6GMD - chain A; structure by X-ray diffraction, 1.66 A resolution.

[Chain A]
Name: Casein kinase II subunit alpha
Organism: Homo sapiens
Notes: EC 2.7.11.1; fragment: residues 2-329 and N-terminal extension GSMDIEFDDDADDDGSGSGSGSGS
UniProtKB: P68400 (CSK21_HUMAN); numbering as in UniProt (aligned over 2-329)
Sequence (352 residues; each row starts with the number of its first residue; numbers below 1 keep their minus sign (Gly-22 is residue -22)):
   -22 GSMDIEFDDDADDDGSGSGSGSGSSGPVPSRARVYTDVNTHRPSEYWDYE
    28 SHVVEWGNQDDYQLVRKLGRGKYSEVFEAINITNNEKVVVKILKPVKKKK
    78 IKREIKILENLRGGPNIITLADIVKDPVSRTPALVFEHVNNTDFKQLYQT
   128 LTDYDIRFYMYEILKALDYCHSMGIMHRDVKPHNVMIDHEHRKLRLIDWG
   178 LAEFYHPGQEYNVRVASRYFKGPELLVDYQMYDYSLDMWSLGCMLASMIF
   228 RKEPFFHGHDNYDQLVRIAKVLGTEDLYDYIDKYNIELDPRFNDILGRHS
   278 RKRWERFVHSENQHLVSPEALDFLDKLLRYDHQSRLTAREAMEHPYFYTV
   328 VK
Disordered / not traced: -22 to 2, 328-329
Construct notes: expression tag (-22 to 1); engineered mutation Ser21 (Arg in P68400)
Swiss-Prot annotation at these positions:
  - region: Gln36 to Leu41 (Interaction with beta subunit)
  - active site: Asp156 (Proton acceptor)
  - binding site (ATP): Leu45 to Val53, Lys68
  - natural variant: Arg47 (R47Q: In OCNDS), Tyr50 (Y50S: In OCNDS), Asp175 (D175G: In OCNDS), Lys198 (K198R: In OCNDS)
Ligand contacts:
  - A8Q ([3-chloranyl-4-(2-propan-2-ylphenyl)phenyl]methylazanium): Asn118, Thr119, Asp120, Phe121, Leu124, Leu128, Tyr136, Met137, Ile140, Pro159, Val162, Met163, Ile164, Met221, Leu222, Ser224, Met225
  - ATP (adenosine-5'-triphosphate): Leu45, Val53, Val66, Lys68, Ile95, Glu114, His115, Val116, His160, Met163, Ile174, Asp175
Reported in the primary citation:
  - binding site for A8Q: Asp37

[Overview]
Bound to chain A: compound A8Q and ATP. UniProt lists active-site residue Asp156 and 10 ATP-binding residues.
The paper reports a binding site for A8Q at Asp37.
Chain A is Casein kinase II subunit alpha (Homo sapiens); the structure, The crystal structure of CK2alpha in
complex with compound 3, was determined by X-ray diffraction, deposited together with 6GIH.
